PDB entry 8COM | electron microscopy, 3.30 A resolution | chains C and J of the 10 polymer chains in the assembly

Chain C:
Protein: Histone H2A
Source organism: Trypanosoma brucei brucei TREU927
UniProt: Q57YA3 (Q57YA3_TRYB2); residues 1-133 here correspond to UniProt positions 2-134 (UniProt number = residue number + 1)
Amino-acid sequence (133 residues; row label = number of the first residue in the row):
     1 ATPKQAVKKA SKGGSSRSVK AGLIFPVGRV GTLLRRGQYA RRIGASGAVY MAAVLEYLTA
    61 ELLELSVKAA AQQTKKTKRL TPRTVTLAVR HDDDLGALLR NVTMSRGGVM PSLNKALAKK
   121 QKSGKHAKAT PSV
Not modelled in the structure: 1-14, 112-133
Reported in the primary citation:
  - binding site for Widom 601 145 bp DNA (127-mer ordered and built): Arg41
  - post-translational modification sites: Lys68 (citing earlier work)

Chain J:
Molecule: Widom 601 145 bp DNA (127-mer ordered and built)
Source organism: synthetic construct
Sequence (145 nucleotides; row label = number of the first residue in the row; numbers below 1 keep their minus sign (DA-72 is residue -72)):
   -72 ATCAGAATCC CGGTGCCGAG GCCGCTCAAT TGGTCGTAGA CAGCTCTAGC ACCGCTTAAA
   -12 CGCACGTACG CGCTGTCCCC CGCGTTTTAA CCGCCAAGGG GATTACTCCC TAGTCTCCAG
    48 GCACGTGTCA GATATATACA TCGAT
Not modelled in the structure: -72 to -68, 60-72

How chain C and chain J interact:
Pairs across the interface (11):
  Ser15(C) - DG47(J)  sugar contact
  Arg29(C) - DG48(J)  hydrogen bond to the phosphate
  Arg29(C) - DC49(J)  salt bridge to the phosphate
  Arg35(C) - DA39(J)  salt bridge to the phosphate
  Arg42(C) - DA39(J)  hydrogen bond to the sugar
  Ile43(C) - DT38(J)  sugar contact
  Ile43(C) - DA39(J)  hydrogen bond to the phosphate
  Gly44(C) - DT38(J)  phosphate contact
  Ala45(C) - DT38(J)  hydrogen bond to the phosphate
  Lys75(C) - DG58(J)  salt bridge to the phosphate
  Thr77(C) - DG58(J)  phosphate contact
Interface residues without a listed pair, chain C (12 interface residues in all): Arg41, Ser46, Lys78
Interface residues without a listed pair, chain J (7 interface residues in all): DA59

Summary:
The interface between chain C and chain J involves 12 residues on one side and 7 on the other; the contacts
include 4 hydrogen bonds and 3 salt bridges. Polar contacts include Arg42(C)-DA39(J), Arg29(C)-DG48(J) and
Ile43(C)-DA39(J). From the paper: a binding site for Widom 601 145 bp DNA (127-mer ordered and built) at
Arg41(C); a modification site at Lys68(C).
Chain C is Histone H2A (Trypanosoma brucei brucei TREU927) and chain J is Widom 601 145 bp DNA (127-mer
ordered and built) (synthetic construct); the structure, Structure of the Nucleosome Core Particle from
Trypanosoma brucei, was determined by electron microscopy.
